PDB entry 8VMI | electron microscopy, 3.10 A resolution | chains L and C of the 9 polymer chains in the assembly

== Chain L ==
Name: Polycomb protein SUZ12
From: Homo sapiens
Reference sequence: Q15022 (SUZ12_HUMAN); residues 1-739 here = UniProt positions 1-739
Chain sequence (739 residues; numbered 1 to 739; the number before each row is that of its first residue):
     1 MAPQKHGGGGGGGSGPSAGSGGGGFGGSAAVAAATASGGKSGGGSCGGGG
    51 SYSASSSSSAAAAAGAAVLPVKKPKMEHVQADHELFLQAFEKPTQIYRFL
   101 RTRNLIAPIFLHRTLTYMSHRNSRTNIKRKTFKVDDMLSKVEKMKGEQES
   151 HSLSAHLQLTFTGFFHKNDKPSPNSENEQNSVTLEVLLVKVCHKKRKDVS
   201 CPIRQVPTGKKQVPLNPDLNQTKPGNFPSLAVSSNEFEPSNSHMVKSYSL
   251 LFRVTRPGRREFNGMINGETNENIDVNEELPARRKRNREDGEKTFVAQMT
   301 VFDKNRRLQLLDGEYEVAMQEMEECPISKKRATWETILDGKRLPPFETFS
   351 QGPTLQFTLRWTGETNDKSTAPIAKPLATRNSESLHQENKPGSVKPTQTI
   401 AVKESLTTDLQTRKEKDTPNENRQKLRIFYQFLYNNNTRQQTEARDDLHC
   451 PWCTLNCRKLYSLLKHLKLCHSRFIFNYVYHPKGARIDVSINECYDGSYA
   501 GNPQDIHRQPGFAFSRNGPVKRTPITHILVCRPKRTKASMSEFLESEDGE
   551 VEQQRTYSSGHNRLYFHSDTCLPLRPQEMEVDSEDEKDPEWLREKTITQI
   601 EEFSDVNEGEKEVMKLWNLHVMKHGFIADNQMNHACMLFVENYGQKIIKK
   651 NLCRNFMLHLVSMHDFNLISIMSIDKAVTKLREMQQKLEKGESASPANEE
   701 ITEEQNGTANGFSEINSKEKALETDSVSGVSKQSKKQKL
Disordered / not traced: 1-555, 662, 683-739

== Chain C ==
Name: EZH2
From: Homo sapiens
Notes: EC 2.1.1.356
Reference sequence: Q15910 (EZH2_HUMAN); residue numbers follow UniProt; this construct covers 1-746
Chain sequence (746 residues; numbered 1 to 746; the number before each row is that of its first residue):
     1 MGQTGKKSEKGPVCWRKRVKSEYMRLRQLKRFRRADEVKSMFSSNRQKIL
    51 ERTEILNQEWKQRRIQPVHILTSVSSLRGTRECSVTSDLDFPTQVIPLKT
   101 LNAVASVPIMYSWSPLQQNFMVEDETVLHNIPYMGDEVLDQDGTFIEELI
   151 KNYDGKVHGDRECGFINDEIFVELVNALGQYNDDDDDDDGDDPEEREEKQ
   201 KDLEDHRDDKESRPPRKFPSDKIFEAISSMFPDKGTAEELKEKYKELTEQ
   251 QLPGALPPECTPNIDGPNAKSVQREQSLHSFHTLFCRRCFKYDCFLHPFH
   301 ATPNTYKRKNTETALDNKPCGPQCYQHLEGAKEFAAALTAERIKTPPKRP
   351 GGRRRGRLPNNSSRPSTPTINVLESKDTDSDREAGTETGGENNDKEEEEK
   401 KDETSSSSEANSRCQTPIKMKPNIEPPENVEWSGAEASMFRVLIGTYYDN
   451 FCAIARLIGTKTCRQVYEFRVKESSIIAPAPAEDVDTPPRKKKRKHRLWA
   501 AHCRKIQLKKDGSSNHVYNYQPCDHPRQPCDSSCPCVIAQNFCEKFCQCS
   551 SECQNRFPGCRCKAQCNTKQCPCYLAVRECDPDLCLTCGAADHWDSKNVS
   601 CKNCSIQRGSKKHLLLAPSDVAGWGIFIKDPVQKNEFISEYCGEIISQDE
   651 ADRRGKVYDKYMCSFLFNLNNDFVVDATRKGNKIRFANHSVNPNCYAKVM
   701 MVNGDHRIGIFAKRAIQTGEELFFDYRYSQADALKYVGIEREMEIP
Disordered / not traced: 1-13, 125-163, 182-218, 340-425
Ion coordination: Zn2+ site 1: Cys286, Cys294, His297; Zn2+ site 2: Cys523, Cys530, Cys534; Zn2+ site 3: Cys536, Cys543, Cys547; Zn2+ site 4: Cys543, Cys549, Cys553; Zn2+ site 5: Cys560, Cys562, Cys566, Cys571; Zn2+ site 6: Cys560, Cys566, Cys580, Cys588, Cys601; Zn2+ site 7: Cys560, Cys573, Cys580, Cys585
UniProt features mapped onto this chain:
  - region: Lys39 to Val68 (Interaction with EED)
  - modified residue: Ser21 (Phosphoserine), Ser76 (Phosphoserine), Thr339 (Phosphothreonine), Thr345 (Phosphothreonine), Ser363 (Phosphoserine), Ser366 (Phosphoserine), Thr367 (Phosphothreonine), Thr487 (Phosphothreonine)
  - glycosylation: Ser75 (O-linked (GlcNAc) serine)
  - cross-link: Lys634 (Glycyl lysine isopeptide (Lys-Gly) (interchain with G-Cter in SUMO2))
  - natural variant: Pro132 (P132S: In WVS), Tyr133 (Y133C: In WVS), Met134 (M134T: In WVS), Tyr153 (deletion: In WVS), Lys156 (K156E: In WVS), Asp185 (D185H: Decreased histone methyltransferase activity), His279 (H279R: In WVS), Cys571 (C571W: Found in a patient with myelodysplastic syndrome and myelodysplastic-myeloproliferative neoplasms), Val621 (V621M: In WVS; uncertain significance), Tyr641 (Y641C: In a patient with diffuse large B-cell lymphoma; Y641F: Found in a patient with follicular lymphoma; Y641H: Found in patients with follicular lymphoma ...), Tyr658 (Y658N: In WVS), Ala677 (A677G: Found in a patient with B-cell lymphoma; A677T: In WVS), 8 further natural variant entries in UniProt
  - mutagenesis: Ser21 (S21A: Enhances methyltransferase activity towards 'Lys-27' of histone H3 and abrogates phosphorylation by PKB/AKT1 ...), Ser75 (S75A: Reduced protein stability), Thr345 (T345A: Impaired CDK1- and CDK-2 mediated phosphorylation and subsequent gene silencing. Altered EZH2-mediated cell proliferation and migration), Cys588 (C588Y: Strongly impairs methyltransferase activity towards 'Lys-27' of histone H3), Phe667 (F667I: Strongly decreases histone methyltransferase activity), His689 (H689A: Abrogates methyltransferase activity)

== Interface between chain L and chain C ==
Pairs across the interface - 126 pairs, chain L then chain C:
  Gly560(L) - Thr718(C)
  His561(L) - Lys629(C)  hydrogen bond (side chain-backbone)
  His561(L) - Thr718(C)  hydrogen bond
  His561(L) - Gly719(C)
  Arg563(L) - Ala617(C)
  Arg563(L) - Asp620(C)  salt bridge
  Arg563(L) - Phe627(C)
  Arg563(L) - Gly719(C)
  Leu564(L) - Ala617(C)
  Tyr565(L) - Leu615(C)  hydrophobic
  Tyr565(L) - Leu616(C)
  Tyr565(L) - Ala617(C)  hydrophobic
  Tyr565(L) - Phe627(C)  hydrophobic
  Tyr565(L) - Gly719(C)
  Phe566(L) - Leu616(C)  hydrogen bond (backbone-backbone)
  Phe566(L) - Pro618(C)
  His567(L) - Leu616(C)
  Ser568(L) - Trp113(C)
  Ser568(L) - Leu616(C)
  Ser568(L) - Lys683(C)
  Cys571(L) - Met110(C)  hydrophobic
  Leu574(L) - Leu615(C)  hydrophobic
  Met579(L) - His613(C)
  Met579(L) - Leu615(C)  hydrophobic
  Met579(L) - Lys629(C)
  Asp582(L) - His613(C)  hydrogen bond (backbone-side chain)
  Ser583(L) - His613(C)
  Ser583(L) - Lys683(C)  hydrogen bond (backbone-side chain)
  Glu584(L) - Lys683(C)  salt bridge
  Asp585(L) - Gln117(C)
  Asp585(L) - Lys611(C)
  Asp585(L) - Lys683(C)  salt bridge
  Glu586(L) - Gln117(C)
  Lys587(L) - Gln117(C)
  Lys587(L) - Arg608(C)
  Trp591(L) - Ser114(C)
  Trp591(L) - Pro115(C)  hydrogen bond (side chain-backbone)
  Trp591(L) - Leu116(C)  hydrophobic
  Trp591(L) - Lys680(C)
  Leu592(L) - Leu116(C)  hydrophobic
  Leu592(L) - Phe120(C)  hydrophobic
  Lys595(L) - Phe295(C)
  Thr596(L) - Phe295(C)
  Gln599(L) - Asp293(C)
  Gln599(L) - Phe295(C)
  Phe603(L) - Leu284(C)  hydrophobic
  Phe603(L) - Asp293(C)
  Val606(L) - Ser280(C)
  Val606(L) - Leu284(C)  hydrophobic
  Asn607(L) - Thr261(C)
  Asn607(L) - Pro262(C)
  Asn607(L) - Asn263(C)  hydrogen bond (side chain-backbone)
  Gly609(L) - Asn263(C)
  Glu610(L) - Ser277(C)
  Glu610(L) - Ser280(C)  hydrogen bond
  Glu610(L) - Phe281(C)
  Val613(L) - Phe281(C)  hydrophobic
  Met614(L) - Ser280(C)
  Met614(L) - Leu284(C)  hydrophobic
  Met614(L) - Tyr292(C)  hydrophobic
  Trp617(L) - Phe285(C)
  Trp617(L) - Phe290(C)  hydrogen bond (side chain-backbone)
  Trp617(L) - Tyr292(C)
  Asn618(L) - Lys291(C)
  Asn618(L) - Tyr292(C)  hydrogen bond (side chain-backbone)
  Val621(L) - Phe290(C)
  Val621(L) - Lys291(C)
  Met622(L) - Lys291(C)
  Phe626(L) - Phe290(C)
  Phe626(L) - Trp594(C)  hydrophobic
  Ile627(L) - Phe290(C)
  Ile627(L) - Gln607(C)
  Ile627(L) - Asn703(C)  hydrogen bond (backbone-side chain)
  Ala628(L) - Phe290(C)
  Ala628(L) - Pro582(C)  hydrophobic
  Ala628(L) - Asp583(C)
  Asp629(L) - Arg287(C)  salt bridge
  Asp629(L) - Phe290(C)
  Asp629(L) - Asp583(C)  hydrogen bond (backbone-side chain)
  Asn630(L) - Pro582(C)  hydrogen bond (side chain-backbone)
  Asn630(L) - Asp583(C)  hydrogen bond
  Gln631(L) - Trp594(C)
  Met632(L) - Phe290(C)  hydrophobic
  His634(L) - Trp594(C)
  Asn651(L) - Asp265(C)
  Leu652(L) - Asn263(C)
  Leu652(L) - Asp265(C)
  Cys653(L) - Asp265(C)  hydrogen bond (backbone-side chain)
  Arg654(L) - Ile264(C)
  Arg654(L) - Asp265(C)  hydrogen bond (backbone-side chain)
  Arg654(L) - Met439(C)
  Asn655(L) - Asn263(C)
  Asn655(L) - Ile264(C)
  Asn655(L) - Phe281(C)
  Met657(L) - Met439(C)  hydrophobic
  Met657(L) - Leu457(C)
  Leu658(L) - Ser277(C)
  Leu658(L) - Leu278(C)  hydrophobic
  Leu658(L) - Phe281(C)  hydrophobic
  Leu658(L) - Met439(C)  hydrophobic
  Leu658(L) - Val442(C)  hydrophobic
  His659(L) - Tyr292(C)  hydrogen bond
  Val661(L) - Leu278(C)  hydrophobic
  Val661(L) - Val442(C)  hydrophobic
  Met663(L) - Phe285(C)  hydrophobic
  His664(L) - Thr446(C)
  Asp665(L) - Arg274(C)  salt bridge
  Asp665(L) - His282(C)  salt bridge
  Asp665(L) - Asn304(C)
  Phe666(L) - His282(C)
  Phe666(L) - Phe285(C)
  Phe666(L) - Arg287(C)
  Phe666(L) - Asn304(C)
  Asn667(L) - Arg308(C)
  Leu668(L) - Phe285(C)  hydrophobic
  Leu668(L) - Arg287(C)
  Leu668(L) - Phe290(C)  hydrophobic
  Ile671(L) - Tyr447(C)
  Ile674(L) - Tyr447(C)
  Asp675(L) - Tyr447(C)  hydrogen bond
  Asp675(L) - Ala453(C)
  Asp675(L) - Arg456(C)  salt bridge
  Asp675(L) - Leu457(C)
  Val678(L) - Leu457(C)  hydrophobic
  Arg682(L) - Arg456(C)
  Arg682(L) - Leu457(C)  hydrogen bond (side chain-backbone)
Also at the interface, not in a pair above, chain L (63 interface residues in all): Pro589, Ile600
Also at the interface, not in a pair above, chain C (61 interface residues in all): Val107, Cys289, Glu312, Lys545, Ala591, Trp624, Ile628

== Summary ==
Chain L and chain C form an interface of 63 and 61 residues respectively, with 19 hydrogen bonds and 7 salt
bridges. Polar pairs include Arg563(L)-Asp620(C), Glu584(L)-Lys683(C) and Asp585(L)-Lys683(C). From UniProt: 6
mutagenesis sites on chain C.
Here chain L is Polycomb protein SUZ12 and chain C is EZH2, both from Homo sapiens. Entry 8VMI (PRC2_AJ119-450
bound to H3K4me3) was determined by electron microscopy, deposited together with 8VMJ, 8VML, 8VMN, 8VNV, 8VNZ,
8VO0 and 8VOB.
